4TW7 - chain A; structure by X-ray diffraction, 1.25 A resolution.

Chain A:
Name: Peptidyl-prolyl cis-trans isomerase FKBP5
From: Homo sapiens
Notes: EC 5.2.1.8
UniProt: Q13451 (FKBP5_HUMAN); residues 16-140 here = UniProt positions 16-140
Sequence (128 residues; row label = number of the first residue in the row):
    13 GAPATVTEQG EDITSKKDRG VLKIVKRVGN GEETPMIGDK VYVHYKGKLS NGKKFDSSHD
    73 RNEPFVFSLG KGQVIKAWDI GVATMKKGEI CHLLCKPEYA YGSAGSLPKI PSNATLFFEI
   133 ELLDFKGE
Construct notes: expression tag (13-15); engineered mutation Thr19 (Ala in Q13451)
Ligand contacts: iFit4 (37K; (1R)-3-(3,4-dimethoxyphenyl)-1-{3-[2-(morpholin-4-yl)ethoxy]phenyl}propyl (2S)-1-[(2S)-2-[(1S)-cyclohex-2-en-1-yl]-2-(3,4,5-trimethoxyphenyl)acetyl]piperidine-2-carboxylate): Tyr57, Gly59, Lys60, Leu61, Lys66, Phe67, Asp68, Phe77, Val78, Gly84, Gln85, Val86, Ile87, Trp90, Tyr113, Ser118, Lys121, Ile122, Leu128, Phe130
Swiss-Prot annotation at these positions:
  - modified residue: Lys28 (N6-acetyllysine)
  - mutagenesis: Lys28 (K28Q: Mimics acetylation; impaired interaction with AKT1 and PHLPP1; when associated with Q-155; K28R: Decreased acetylation; promotes interaction with AKT1 and PHLPP1; when associated with R-155)

Overview:
Ligands of chain A: iFit4. Curated annotation (UniProt) lists one mutagenesis site.
Chain A is Peptidyl-prolyl cis-trans isomerase FKBP5 (Homo sapiens); the structure, The Fk1 domain of FKBP51
in complex with iFit4, was determined by X-ray diffraction together with 4TW6 and 4TW8 from the same study.
